PDB entry 7UJ0 | electron microscopy, 3.26 A resolution | chains A and K of the 14 polymer chains in the assembly

[Chain A]
Molecule: ATP-dependent Clp protease ATP-binding subunit ClpA
Source organism: Escherichia coli
UniProt: A0A836NDF2 (A0A836NDF2_ECOLX); numbering as in UniProt (aligned over 1-758)
Sequence (758 residues; each row starts with the number of its first residue):
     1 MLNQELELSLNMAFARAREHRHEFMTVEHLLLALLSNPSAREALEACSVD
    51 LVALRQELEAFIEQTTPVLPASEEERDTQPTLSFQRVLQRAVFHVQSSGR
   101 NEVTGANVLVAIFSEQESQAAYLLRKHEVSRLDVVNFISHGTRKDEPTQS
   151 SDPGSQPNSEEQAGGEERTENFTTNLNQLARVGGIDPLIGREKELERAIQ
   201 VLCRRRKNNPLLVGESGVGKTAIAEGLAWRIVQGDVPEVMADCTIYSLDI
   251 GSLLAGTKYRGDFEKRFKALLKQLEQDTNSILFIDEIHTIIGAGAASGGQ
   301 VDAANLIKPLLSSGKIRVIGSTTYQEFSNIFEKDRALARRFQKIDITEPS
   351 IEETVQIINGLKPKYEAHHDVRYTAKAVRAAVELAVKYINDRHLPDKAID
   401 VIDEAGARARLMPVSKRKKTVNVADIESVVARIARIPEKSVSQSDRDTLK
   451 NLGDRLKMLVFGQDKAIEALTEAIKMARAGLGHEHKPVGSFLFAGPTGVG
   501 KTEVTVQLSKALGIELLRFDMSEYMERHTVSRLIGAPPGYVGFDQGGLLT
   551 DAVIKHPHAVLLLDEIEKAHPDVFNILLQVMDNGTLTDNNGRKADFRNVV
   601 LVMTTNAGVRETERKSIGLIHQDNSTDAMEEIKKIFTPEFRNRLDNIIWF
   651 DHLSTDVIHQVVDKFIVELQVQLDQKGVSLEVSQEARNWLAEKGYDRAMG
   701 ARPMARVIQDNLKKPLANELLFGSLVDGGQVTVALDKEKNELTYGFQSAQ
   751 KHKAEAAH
Disordered / not traced: 1-171, 749-758
Differences from the reference sequence: conflict T169 (Met in A0A836NDF2)
Bound ions: Mg2+: T221, D285 (together with ATP-gamma-S)
Ligand contacts:
  - ADP (adenosine-5'-diphosphate): L459, V460, F461, G498, V499, G500, T502, E503, L653, V661, K664, F665, A701, R702
  - ATP-gamma-S (AGS; phosphothiophosphoric acid-adenylate ester): L188, I189, S216, G217, V218, G219, K220, T221, A222, E225, I357, L361, P395, I399

[Chain K]
Molecule: ATP-dependent Clp protease proteolytic subunit
Source organism: Escherichia coli
Notes: EC 3.4.21.92
UniProt: A0A0K4NM46 (A0A0K4NM46_ECOLX); residues 1-193 here correspond to UniProt positions 15-207 (UniProt number = residue number + 14)
Sequence (201 residues; each row starts with the number of its first residue):
     1 ALVPMVIEQTSRGERSFDIYSRLLKERVIFLTGQVEDHMANLIVAQMLFL
    51 EAENPEKDIYLYINSPGGVITAGMSIYDTMQFIKPDVSTICMGQAASMGA
   101 FLLTAGAKGKRFCLPNSRVMIHQPLGGYQGQATDIEIHAREILKVKGRMN
   151 ELMALHTGQSLEQIERDTERDRFLSAPEAVEYGLVDSILTHRNRSHHHHH
   201 H
Disordered / not traced: 1, 193-201
Differences from the reference sequence: expression tag (194-201)

[Chain A / chain K interface]
Pairs across the interface - 9 pairs, chain A then chain K:
  R614(A) - A52(K)
  R614(A) - E53(K)  hydrogen bond (side chain-backbone)
  R614(A) - P55(K)
  S616(A) - A52(K)
  I617(A) - L48(K)
  I617(A) - F49(K)
  I617(A) - A52(K)  hydrophobic
  L619(A) - L48(K)  hydrophobic
  L619(A) - F82(K)
Other interface residues (no listed pair), chain A (6 interface residues in all): G618, H621
Other interface residues (no listed pair), chain K (9 interface residues in all): E51, N54, T79

[Overview]
The interface between chain A and chain K involves 6 residues on one side and 9 on the other; the contacts
include 1 hydrogen bond. Its one hydrogen-bonded contact is R614(A)-E53(K). Ligands of chain A: ATP-gamma-S
and ADP.
Here chain A is ATP-dependent Clp protease ATP-binding subunit ClpA and chain K is ATP-dependent Clp protease
proteolytic subunit, both from Escherichia coli. Entry 7UJ0 (ClpAP complex bound to ClpS N-terminal extension,
class IIIb) was determined by electron microscopy together with 7UIV, 7UIW, 7UIX, 7UIZ and 7UIY from the same
study.
